PDB entry 7PIV | electron microscopy, 2.86 A resolution | chains B and G of the 6 polymer chains in the assembly

Chain B:
Protein: Guanine nucleotide-binding protein G(I)/G(S)/G(T) subunit beta-1
Organism: Rattus norvegicus
UniProt: P54311 (GBB1_RAT); residues 2-340 here = UniProt positions 2-340
Sequence (345 residues; each row starts with the number of its first residue; numbers below 1 keep their minus sign (Gly-4 is residue -4)):
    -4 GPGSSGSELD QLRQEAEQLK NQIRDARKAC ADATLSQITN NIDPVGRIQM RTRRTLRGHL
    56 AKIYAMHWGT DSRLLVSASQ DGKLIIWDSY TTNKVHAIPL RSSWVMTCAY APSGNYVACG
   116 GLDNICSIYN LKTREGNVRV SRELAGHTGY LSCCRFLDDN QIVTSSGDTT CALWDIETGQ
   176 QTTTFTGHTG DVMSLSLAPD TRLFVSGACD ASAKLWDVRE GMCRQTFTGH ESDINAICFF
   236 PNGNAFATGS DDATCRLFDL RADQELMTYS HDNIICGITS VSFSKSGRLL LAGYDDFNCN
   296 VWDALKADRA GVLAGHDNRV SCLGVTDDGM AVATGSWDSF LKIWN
Not modelled in the structure: -4 to 2
Construct notes: expression tag (-4 to 1)
UniProt features mapped onto this chain:
  - modified residue: Ser2 (N-acetylserine), His266 (Phosphohistidine)

Chain G:
Protein: Guanine nucleotide-binding protein G(I)/G(S)/G(O) subunit gamma-2
Organism: Mus musculus
UniProt: P63213 (GBG2_MOUSE); numbering as in UniProt (aligned over 1-71)
Sequence (71 residues; numbered 1 to 71; the number before each row is that of its first residue):
     1 MASNNTASIA QARKLVEQLK MEANIDRIKV SKAAADLMAY CEAHAKEDPL LTPVPASENP
    61 FREKKFFCAI L
Not modelled in the structure: 1-8, 64-71
UniProt features mapped onto this chain:
  - modified residue: Ala2 (N-acetylalanine), Cys68 (Cysteine methyl ester)
  - lipidation: Cys68 (S-geranylgeranyl cysteine)

How chain B and chain G interact:
Contacting residue pairs (81; chain B residue first):
  Leu4(B) with Ala12(G), hydrophobic
  Leu7(B) with Arg13(G); Val16(G)
  Ala11(B) with Leu15(G), hydrophobic; Leu19(G)
  Leu14(B) with Val16(G); Leu19(G), hydrophobic; Lys20(G)
  Lys15(B) with Leu19(G)
  Gln17(B) with Ala23(G)
  Ile18(B) with Leu19(G); Ala23(G), hydrophobic; Arg27(G)
  Ala21(B) with Arg27(G)
  Ala24(B) with Lys29(G)
  Cys25(B) with Arg27(G); Ile28(G); Lys29(G); Val30(G), hydrogen bond (backbone-backbone)
  Ala26(B) with Val30(G), hydrophobic
  Asp27(B) with Lys29(G); Val30(G); Ser31(G), hydrogen bond
  Ala28(B) with Val30(G); Ser31(G)
  Leu30(B) with Ala34(G), hydrophobic
  Ile33(B) with Met38(G), hydrophobic
  Ile43(B) with Leu50(G); Leu51(G)
  Met45(B) with Leu50(G), hydrophobic
  Arg48(B) with Phe61(G)
  Arg49(B) with Phe61(G); Arg62(G)
  Ser84(B) with Phe61(G)
  Tyr85(B) with Pro60(G), hydrophobic
  Cys218(B) with Gln18(G), hydrogen bond (backbone-side chain); Met21(G)
  Arg219(B) with Glu22(G)
  Gln220(B) with Ile25(G)
  Thr221(B) with Glu22(G), hydrogen bond
  Phe235(B) with Leu37(G), hydrophobic; Tyr40(G), hydrophobic; Cys41(G), hydrophobic
  Pro236(B) with Tyr40(G)
  Asn237(B) with Tyr40(G)
  Ala240(B) with Leu37(G), hydrophobic
  Leu252(B) with Leu37(G), hydrophobic
  Arg256(B) with Asp26(G); Arg27(G); Ile28(G); Asp36(G), salt bridge
  Ala257(B) with Arg27(G); Ile28(G); Ala33(G), hydrophobic
  Asp258(B) with Ile25(G); Arg27(G), salt bridge
  Gln259(B) with Val30(G)
  Leu261(B) with Val30(G), hydrophobic; Leu37(G), hydrophobic
  Ser279(B) with Asp48(G), hydrogen bond; Leu50(G)
  Lys280(B) with Asp48(G)
  Ser281(B) with Tyr40(G); Cys41(G); His44(G); Asp48(G), hydrogen bond; Leu51(G)
  Gly282(B) with Cys41(G)
  Arg283(B) with Cys41(G); Leu51(G)
  Leu284(B) with Leu50(G), hydrophobic; Leu51(G), hydrophobic
  Gly324(B) with Pro49(G); Leu50(G)
  Met325(B) with Pro49(G), hydrophobic; Leu50(G)
  Ala326(B) with Phe61(G), hydrophobic
  Val327(B) with Leu50(G), hydrophobic
  Ile338(B) with Phe61(G), hydrophobic
  Asn340(B) with Asn59(G), hydrogen bond; Phe61(G)
Also at the interface, not in a pair above, chain B (55 interface residues in all): Glu10, Arg22, Thr34, Ile37, Met217, Asp254, Leu300, Asp323
Also at the interface, not in a pair above, chain G (36 interface residues in all): Ile9, Glu42, Ala45

Overview:
Chain B and chain G form an interface of 55 and 36 residues respectively, with 7 hydrogen bonds and 2 salt
bridges. Polar contacts include Arg256(B)-Asp36(G), Asp258(B)-Arg27(G) and Asp27(B)-Ser31(G).
Chain B is Guanine nucleotide-binding protein G(I)/G(S)/G(T) subunit beta-1 (Rattus norvegicus) and chain G is
Guanine nucleotide-binding protein G(I)/G(S)/G(O) subunit gamma-2 (Mus musculus); the structure, Active
Melanocortin-4 receptor (MC4R)- Gs protein complex bound to agonist NDP-alpha-MSH at 2.86 A resolution, was
determined by electron microscopy together with 7PIU from the same study.
